PDB entry 7AQR | electron microscopy, 2.91 A resolution | chains G and Q of the 17 polymer chains in the assembly

Chain G:
Molecule: NADH dehydrogenase [ubiquinone] iron-sulfur protein 1, mitochondrial
From: Arabidopsis thaliana
Notes: EC 7.1.1.2
UniProt: Q9FGI6 (NDUS1_ARATH); numbering as in UniProt (aligned over 1-748)
Chain sequence (748 residues; row label = number of the first residue in the row):
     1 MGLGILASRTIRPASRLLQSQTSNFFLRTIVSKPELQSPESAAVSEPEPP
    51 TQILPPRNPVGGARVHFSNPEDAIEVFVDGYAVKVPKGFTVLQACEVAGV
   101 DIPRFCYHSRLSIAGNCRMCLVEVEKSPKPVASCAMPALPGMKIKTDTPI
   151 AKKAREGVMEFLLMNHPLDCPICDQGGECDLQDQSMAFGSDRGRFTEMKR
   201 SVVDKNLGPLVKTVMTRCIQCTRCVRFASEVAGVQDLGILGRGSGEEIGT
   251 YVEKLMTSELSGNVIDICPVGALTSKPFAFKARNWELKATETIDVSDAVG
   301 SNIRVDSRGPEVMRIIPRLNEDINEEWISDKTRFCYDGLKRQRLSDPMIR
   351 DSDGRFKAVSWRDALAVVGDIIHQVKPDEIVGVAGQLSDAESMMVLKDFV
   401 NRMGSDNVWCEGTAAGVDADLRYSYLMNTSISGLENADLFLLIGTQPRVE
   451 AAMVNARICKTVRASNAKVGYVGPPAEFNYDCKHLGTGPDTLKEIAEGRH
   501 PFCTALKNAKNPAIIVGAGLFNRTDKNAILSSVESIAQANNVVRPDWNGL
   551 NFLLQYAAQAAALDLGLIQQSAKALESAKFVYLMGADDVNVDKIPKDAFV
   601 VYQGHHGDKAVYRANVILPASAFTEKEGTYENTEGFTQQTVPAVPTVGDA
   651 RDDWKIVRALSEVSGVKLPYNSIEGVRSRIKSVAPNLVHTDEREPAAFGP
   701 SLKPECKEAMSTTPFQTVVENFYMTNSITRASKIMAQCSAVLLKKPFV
Not modelled in the structure: 1-56, 745-748
Bound ions: 2Fe-2S cluster Fe: Cys106, Cys117, Cys120, Cys134; 4Fe-4S cluster Fe site 1: His166, Cys170, Cys173, Cys179; 4Fe-4S cluster Fe site 2: Cys218, Cys221, Cys224, Cys268
Ligand contacts:
  - 2Fe-2S cluster (FES): Arg104, Phe105, Cys106, Tyr107, Gly115, Asn116, Cys117, Arg118, Met119, Cys120, Ala132, Cys134
  - 4Fe-4S cluster (SF4), molecule 1: His166, Pro167, Asp169, Cys170, Cys173, Gln175, Gly176, Cys179, Leu181, Gln182, Arg217, Val270, Gly271
  - 4Fe-4S cluster (SF4), molecule 2: Met215, Cys218, Ile219, Gln220, Cys221, Thr222, Arg223, Cys224, Ile248, Cys268, Pro269, Val270, Ala272, Leu273

Chain Q:
Molecule: NADH dehydrogenase [ubiquinone] iron-sulfur protein 4, mitochondrial
From: Arabidopsis thaliana
UniProt: Q9FJW4 (NDUS4_ARATH); residues 1-154 here = UniProt positions 1-154
Chain sequence (154 residues; each row starts with the number of its first residue):
     1 MALCATTQRTIRIAATLRRVARPFATDAVVESDYKRGEIGKVSGIPEEHL
    51 SRKVIIYSPARTATQSGSGKLGKWKINFVSTLKWENPLMGWTSTGDPYAN
   101 VGDSALAFDSEEAAKSFAERHGWDYKVKKPNTPLLKVKSYSDNFKWKGNP
   151 QPEN
Not modelled in the structure: 1-34, 154

How chain G and chain Q interact:
Pairs across the interface - 65 pairs, chain G then chain Q:
  Val60(G) with Ser68(Q)
  Gly61(G) with Leu71(Q); Pro133(Q)
  Gly62(G) with Thr132(Q)
  Ala63(G) with Pro133(Q); Leu135(Q), hydrophobic
  Arg64(G) with Thr132(Q), hydrogen bond (side chain-backbone); Pro133(Q), hydrogen bond (backbone-backbone); Leu134(Q); Leu135(Q), hydrogen bond (backbone-backbone)
  Val65(G) with Leu135(Q), hydrophobic
  Gly88(G) with Val137(Q); Lys138(Q)
  Phe89(G) with Leu135(Q); Lys136(Q); Val137(Q), hydrophobic
  Thr90(G) with Lys138(Q)
  Gln93(G) with Lys136(Q), hydrogen bond (side chain-backbone)
  Val97(G) with Leu135(Q), hydrophobic
  Arg104(G) with Ser66(Q)
  Ser109(G) with Lys138(Q)
  Leu111(G) with Lys138(Q), hydrogen bond (backbone-side chain)
  Ser112(G) with Asn143(Q)
  Ile113(G) with Lys138(Q); Ser139(Q); Tyr140(Q); Asn143(Q), hydrogen bond (backbone-side chain)
  Ala135(G) with Tyr140(Q), hydrophobic
  Gln175(G) with Thr64(Q)
  Glu178(G) with Thr64(Q), hydrogen bond; Gln65(Q)
  Cys179(G) with Gln65(Q)
  Asp180(G) with Gln65(Q), hydrogen bond; Ser66(Q), hydrogen bond (side chain-backbone)
  Asp183(G) with Gln65(Q), hydrogen bond
  Arg223(G) with Ser66(Q)
  Asp266(G) with Ala63(Q)
  Glu291(G) with Tyr57(Q); Pro59(Q); Ala60(Q), hydrogen bond (side chain-backbone)
  Asn302(G) with Asn131(Q)
  Arg304(G) with Thr62(Q)
  Gly309(G) with Lys83(Q); Thr92(Q)
  Pro310(G) with Thr92(Q)
  Ile316(G) with Thr62(Q)
  Pro317(G) with Ala63(Q)
  Leu319(G) with Asn131(Q), hydrogen bond (backbone-side chain); Thr132(Q); Pro133(Q)
  Asn320(G) with Asn131(Q)
  Glu321(G) with Thr132(Q); Leu134(Q)
  Glu326(G) with Arg61(Q), salt bridge
  Ala464(G) with Lys145(Q)
  Gln639(G) with Lys126(Q); Lys128(Q)
  Val641(G) with Ile55(Q), hydrophobic; Lys128(Q)
  Pro642(G) with Val79(Q), hydrophobic; Thr81(Q)
  Ala643(G) with Thr81(Q)
  Pro645(G) with Thr81(Q); Lys83(Q)
  Glu674(G) with Lys53(Q), salt bridge
Also at the interface, not in a pair above, chain G (52 interface residues in all): His66, Lys87, Asp101, Tyr107, His108, Ala114, Gly177, Lys288, Arg318, Val644
Also at the interface, not in a pair above, chain Q (36 interface residues in all): Ser58, Gly67, Asn77, Trp84, Asp103

Summary:
Chain G and chain Q form an interface of 52 and 36 residues respectively; the contacts include 12 hydrogen
bonds and 2 salt bridges. Polar contacts include Glu326(G)-Arg61(Q), Glu674(G)-Lys53(Q) and
Arg64(G)-Thr132(Q). Chain G binds 2Fe-2S cluster and 4Fe-4S cluster.
Here chain G is NADH dehydrogenase [ubiquinone] iron-sulfur protein 1, mitochondrial and chain Q is NADH
dehydrogenase [ubiquinone] iron-sulfur protein 4, mitochondrial, both from Arabidopsis thaliana. Entry 7AQR
(Cryo-EM structure of Arabidopsis thaliana Complex-I (peripheral arm)) was determined by electron microscopy
together with 7AQQ, 7AQW, 7AR7, 7AR8, 7AR9, 7ARB, 7ARC and 7ARD from the same study.
